Entry 5YTK (X-ray diffraction, 2.70 A resolution); this record covers chains E and F of the 10 polymer chains in the assembly.

Chain E (and F):
Molecule: NAD-dependent protein deacetylase sirtuin-3, mitochondrial
Source organism: Homo sapiens
Notes: EC 3.5.1.-; chain F of this document is another copy of the same molecule, construct and numbering; everything in this record applies to it too
Reference sequence: Q9NTG7 (SIR3_HUMAN); residue numbers follow UniProt; this construct covers 121-394
Sequence (274 residues; row label = number of the first residue in the row):
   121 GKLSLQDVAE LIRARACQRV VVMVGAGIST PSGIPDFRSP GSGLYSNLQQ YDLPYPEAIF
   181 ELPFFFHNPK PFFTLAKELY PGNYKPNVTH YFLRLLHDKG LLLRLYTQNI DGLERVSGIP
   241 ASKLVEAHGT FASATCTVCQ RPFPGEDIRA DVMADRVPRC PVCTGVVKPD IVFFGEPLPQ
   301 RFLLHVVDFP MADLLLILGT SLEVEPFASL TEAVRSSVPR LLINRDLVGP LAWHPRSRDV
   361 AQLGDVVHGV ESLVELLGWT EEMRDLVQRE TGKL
Bound ions: Zn2+: C256, C259, C280, C283
Small-molecule neighbours: leucine (LEU): F157, F180, Q228, I230, H248, I291, V292, F294

Chain E / chain F interface:
Pairs across the interface (26):
  P160(E) with L347(F)
  Y165(E) with A352(F); W353(F)
  L168(E) with W353(F), hydrophobic
  Q169(E) with A352(F); W353(F)
  L173(E) with W353(F), hydrogen bond (backbone-side chain); H354(F), hydrogen bond (backbone-side chain)
  P174(E) with W353(F); H354(F)
  Y175(E) with W353(F)
  P176(E) with W353(F), hydrophobic
  E323(E) with R158(F), salt bridge
  L347(E) with P160(F)
  A352(E) with P160(F), hydrophobic; Y165(F), hydrogen bond (backbone-side chain); Q169(F)
  W353(E) with Y165(F), hydrogen bond (backbone-side chain); L168(F), hydrophobic; Q169(F); L173(F), hydrogen bond (side chain-backbone); P174(F); Y175(F); P176(F), hydrophobic
  H354(E) with L173(F), hydrogen bond (side chain-backbone); P174(F)
Also at the interface, not in a pair above, chain E (16 interface residues in all): R158, V348, P355
Also at the interface, not in a pair above, chain F (15 interface residues in all): F157, V348

Overview:
16 residues of chain E and 15 residues of chain F are in contact; the contacts include 6 hydrogen bonds and 1
salt bridge. Polar contacts include E323(E)-R158(F), L173(E)-W353(F) and L173(E)-H354(F). Bound to chain E:
leucine. C256(E), C259(E), C280(E) and C283(E) coordinate Zn2+.
Both chains are NAD-dependent protein deacetylase sirtuin-3, mitochondrial (Homo sapiens). Entry 5YTK (Crystal
structure of SIRT3 bound to a leucylated AceCS2) was determined by X-ray diffraction.
